Entry 9C97 (X-ray diffraction, 3.33 A resolution); this record covers chains Q and R of the 28 polymer chains in the assembly.

[Chain Q]
Protein: PRE6 isoform 1
From: Saccharomyces cerevisiae
UniProt: A0A6A5Q273 (A0A6A5Q273_YEASX); residues -1 to 252 here correspond to UniProt positions 1-254 (UniProt number = residue number + 2)
Chain sequence (254 residues; row label = number of the first residue in the row; numbers below 1 keep their minus sign (Met-1 is residue -1)):
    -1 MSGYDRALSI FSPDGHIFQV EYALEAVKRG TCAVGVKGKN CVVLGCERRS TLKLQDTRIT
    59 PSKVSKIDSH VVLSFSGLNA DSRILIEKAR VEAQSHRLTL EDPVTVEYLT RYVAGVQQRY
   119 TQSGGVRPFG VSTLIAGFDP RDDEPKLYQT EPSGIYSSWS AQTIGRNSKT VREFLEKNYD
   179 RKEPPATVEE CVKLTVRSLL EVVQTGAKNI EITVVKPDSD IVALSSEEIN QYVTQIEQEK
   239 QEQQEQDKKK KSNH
Unresolved in the structure: -1 to 0, 49-50, 242-252

[Chain R]
Protein: PUP2 isoform 1
From: Saccharomyces cerevisiae
UniProt: A0A6A5PXN2 (A0A6A5PXN2_YEASX); residues -7 to 252 here correspond to UniProt positions 1-260 (UniProt number = residue number + 8)
Chain sequence (260 residues; row label = number of the first residue in the row; numbers below 1 keep their minus sign (Met-7 is residue -7)):
    -7 MFLTRSEYDR GVSTFSPEGR LFQVEYSLEA IKLGSTAIGI ATKEGVVLGV EKRATSPLLE
    53 SDSIEKIVEI DRHIGCAMSG LTADARSMIE HARTAAVTHN LYYDEDINVE SLTQSVCDLA
   113 LRFGEGASGE ERLMSRPFGV ALLIAGHDAD DGYQLFHAEP SGTFYRYNAK AIGSGSEGAQ
   173 AELLNEWHSS LTLKEAELLV LKILKQVMEE KLDENNAQLS CITKQDGFKI YDNEKTAELI
   233 KELKEKEAAE SPEEADVEMS
Unresolved in the structure: -7 to -1, 118-122, 244-252

[Interface between chain Q and chain R]
Contacting residue pairs (69):
  Tyr2(Q) - Arg124(R)  hydrogen bond (backbone-side chain)
  Asp3(Q) - Glu117(R)
  Asp3(Q) - Arg124(R)
  Arg4(Q) - Tyr0(R)  hydrogen bond (side chain-backbone)
  Arg4(Q) - Glu117(R)
  Ala5(Q) - Val4(R)  hydrophobic
  Ala5(Q) - Glu117(R)  hydrogen bond (backbone-side chain)
  Ala5(Q) - Ser127(R)
  Leu6(Q) - Tyr0(R)  hydrogen bond (backbone-side chain)
  Ser7(Q) - Ser127(R)
  Ser7(Q) - Arg128(R)
  Ile8(Q) - Tyr0(R)  hydrophobic
  Ile8(Q) - Val4(R)  hydrophobic
  Ile8(Q) - Gln15(R)
  Phe9(Q) - Gln15(R)  hydrogen bond (backbone-side chain)
  Phe9(Q) - Tyr18(R)  hydrophobic
  Phe9(Q) - Ser19(R)
  Phe9(Q) - Ala22(R)  hydrophobic
  Phe9(Q) - Leu73(R)  hydrophobic
  Phe9(Q) - Arg128(R)
  Phe9(Q) - Pro129(R)
  Phe9(Q) - Gly131(R)
  Ser10(Q) - Tyr18(R)
  Pro11(Q) - Tyr18(R)  hydrophobic
  Gly13(Q) - Tyr18(R)
  Gly13(Q) - Ala22(R)
  Ile15(Q) - Leu73(R)  hydrophobic
  Ile15(Q) - Arg128(R)
  Gln17(Q) - Tyr0(R)
  Lys35(Q) - Glu52(R)  salt bridge
  Ala112(Q) - Arg78(R)
  Gly113(Q) - Arg78(R)
  Gln116(Q) - Ala75(R)
  Gln116(Q) - Asp76(R)
  Gln116(Q) - Arg78(R)
  Thr119(Q) - Arg128(R)  hydrogen bond (backbone-side chain)
  Gln120(Q) - Met126(R)
  Gln120(Q) - Ser127(R)  hydrogen bond (backbone-side chain)
  Gln120(Q) - Arg128(R)
  Gln120(Q) - Pro129(R)
  Gln120(Q) - Phe130(R)
  Ser121(Q) - Ser127(R)  hydrogen bond (backbone-side chain)
  Gly122(Q) - Arg124(R)
  Gly122(Q) - Ser127(R)
  Ser151(Q) - Ala75(R)
  Gly152(Q) - Ala75(R)
  Gly152(Q) - Arg78(R)  hydrogen bond (backbone-side chain)
  Ile153(Q) - Thr74(R)
  Ile153(Q) - Ala75(R)
  Tyr154(Q) - Arg78(R)
  Ser156(Q) - Leu51(R)
  Ser156(Q) - Glu52(R)  hydrogen bond
  Ser156(Q) - Ser55(R)  hydrogen bond (backbone-side chain)
  Trp157(Q) - Thr47(R)
  Trp157(Q) - Ser48(R)
  Trp157(Q) - Leu50(R)
  Trp157(Q) - Leu51(R)  hydrophobic
  Ser158(Q) - Leu50(R)  hydrogen bond (backbone-backbone)
  Ser158(Q) - Glu52(R)  hydrogen bond
  Ala159(Q) - Leu50(R)
  Leu173(Q) - Leu50(R)  hydrophobic
  Glu174(Q) - Ser48(R)  hydrogen bond
  Glu174(Q) - Pro49(R)
  Glu174(Q) - Leu50(R)
  Tyr177(Q) - Leu50(R)  hydrophobic
  Arg179(Q) - Pro49(R)  hydrogen bond (side chain-backbone)
  Arg179(Q) - Leu50(R)  hydrogen bond (side chain-backbone)
  Arg179(Q) - Leu51(R)  hydrogen bond (side chain-backbone)
  Arg179(Q) - Glu52(R)
Also at the interface, not in a pair above, chain Q (38 interface residues in all): Gly1, His14, Arg109, Ser155, Arg170
Also at the interface, not in a pair above, chain R (30 interface residues in all): Glu21, Leu25, Glu57, Ser79

[In short]
38 residues of chain Q face 30 of chain R across their interface, with 17 hydrogen bonds and 1 salt bridge.
Among the polar pairs are Lys35(Q)-Glu52(R), Tyr2(Q)-Arg124(R) and Arg4(Q)-Tyr0(R).
Chain Q is PRE6 isoform 1 and chain R is PUP2 isoform 1, both from Saccharomyces cerevisiae; the structure,
Yeast 20S proteasome soaked with BRA-346 fraction, was determined by X-ray diffraction together with 9C98,
9AW3, 9AW5, 9AW6 and 9AW7 from the same study.
